Entry 3LRR (X-ray diffraction, 2.15 A resolution); this record covers chains A and D of the 4 polymer chains in the assembly.

== Chain A ==
Molecule: Probable ATP-dependent RNA helicase DDX58
Source organism: Homo sapiens
Notes: EC 3.6.1.-; fragment: RIG-I CTD to 923)
Reference sequence: O95786 (DDX58_HUMAN); numbering as in UniProt (aligned over 803-923)
Chain sequence (121 residues; each row starts with the number of its first residue):
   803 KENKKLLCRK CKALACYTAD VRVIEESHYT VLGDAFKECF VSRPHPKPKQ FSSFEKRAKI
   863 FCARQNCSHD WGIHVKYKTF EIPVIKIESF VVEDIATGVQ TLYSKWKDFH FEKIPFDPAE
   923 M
Construct notes: engineered mutation Ser-829 (Cys in O95786)
Swiss-Prot annotation at these positions:
  - binding site (Zn(2+)): Cys-810, Cys-813, Cys-864, Cys-869
  - modified residue: Ser-854 (Phosphoserine), Ser-855 (Phosphoserine), Lys-858 (N6-acetyllysine), Lys-909 (N6-acetyllysine)
  - cross-link: Lys-812 (Glycyl lysine isopeptide (Lys-Gly) (interchain with G-Cter in ubiquitin))
Metal / ion sites: Zn2+: Cys-810, Cys-813, Cys-864, Cys-869
What the authors report for this chain:
  - binding site for the 12-nt RNA strand: His-847, Lys-858, Lys-861, Lys-888
  - binding site for the 12-nt RNA strand (chain D): Phe-853
  - mutagenesis - H847E/K861E, K858E, K861E, K888E: abolished binding to 5' ppp dsRNA
  - mutagenesis - K858E, K861E, K888E: abolished binding to ssRNA
  - mutagenesis - K888E: abolished binding to blunt-end dsRNA
  - mutagenesis - H830A, H847E, K858E, K861E: decreased binding to blunt-ended dsRNA
  - mutagenesis - H847E, K909E: decreased binding to 5' ppp dsRNA
  - mutagenesis - H847E: decreased binding to ssRNA
  - mutagenesis - H847E/K861E, F853S, K909E: abolished binding to blunt-ended dsRNA
  - mutagenesis - K907E: abolished binding to all three forms of RNA
  - mutagenesis - K909E: abolished binding to 5' ppp ssRNA
  - mutagenesis - K849E, K851E: decreased binding to all three forms of RNA
  - mutagenesis - C829S, D872A: unchanged binding to RNA
  - mutagenesis - F853S: decreased binding to triphosphorylated RNA
  - mutagenesis - F853S, K888E: abolished signaling in response to blunt-ended dsRNA
  - mutagenesis - H847E, K861E: unchanged signaling in response to blunt-ended dsRNA
  - mutagenesis - K858E: decreased signaling in response to blunt-ended dsRNA
  - mutagenesis - K907E, K909E: abolished signaling in response to all three forms of RNA
  - mutagenesis - K851E: unchanged signaling in response to blunt-end dsRNA, 5' ppp dsRNA or ssRNA
  - mutagenesis - C829S/H830A, D872A: unchanged signaling in response to any of the three forms of RNA tested
  - mutagenesis - H830A: unchanged binding to 5' ppp dsRNA
  - mutagenesis - K858E, K861E, K888E: abolished signaling in response to 5' ppp dsRNA
  - mutagenesis - H847E, F853S: decreased signaling in response to 5' ppp dsRNA

== Chain D ==
Molecule: 12-nt RNA strand
Sequence (12 nucleotides; row label = number of the first residue in the row):
     1 XUAUAUAUAU AU
Modified positions: ATP (adenosine-5'-triphosphate) at position 1

== Interface between chain A and chain D ==
Contacting residue pairs - 4 pairs, chain A then chain D:
  Lys-849(A) with A9(D), salt bridge to the phosphate
  Lys-851(A) with A11(D), base contact
  Phe-853(A) with U12(D), base contact
  Ser-854(A) with U12(D), sugar contact
Other interface residues (no listed pair), chain D (4 interface residues in all): U10

== Summary ==
The chain A/chain D interface involves 4 residues from each chain, with 1 salt bridge. The salt-bridged pair
is Lys-849(A)/A9(D). The paper reports a binding site for the 12-nt RNA strand at His-847(A), Lys-858(A) and
Lys-861(A) among others; H847E/K861E, K858E and K861E of chain A, among others, abolish binding to 5' ppp
dsRNA; 14 substitutions were tested in all.
Here chain A is Probable ATP-dependent RNA helicase DDX58 (Homo sapiens) and chain D is a 12-nt RNA strand.
Entry 3LRR (Crystal structure of human RIG-I CTD bound to a 12 bp AU rich 5' ppp dsRNA) was determined by
X-ray diffraction (same publication as 3LRN).
